9MN9 - chains E and R of the 4 polymer chains in the assembly; structure by electron microscopy, 2.74 A resolution.

[Chain E]
Molecule: DNA-directed RNA polymerase, mitochondrial
Organism: Homo sapiens
Notes: EC 2.7.7.6
UniProtKB: O00411 (RPOM_HUMAN); residue numbers follow UniProt; this construct covers 1-1230
Chain sequence (1230 residues; each row starts with the number of its first residue):
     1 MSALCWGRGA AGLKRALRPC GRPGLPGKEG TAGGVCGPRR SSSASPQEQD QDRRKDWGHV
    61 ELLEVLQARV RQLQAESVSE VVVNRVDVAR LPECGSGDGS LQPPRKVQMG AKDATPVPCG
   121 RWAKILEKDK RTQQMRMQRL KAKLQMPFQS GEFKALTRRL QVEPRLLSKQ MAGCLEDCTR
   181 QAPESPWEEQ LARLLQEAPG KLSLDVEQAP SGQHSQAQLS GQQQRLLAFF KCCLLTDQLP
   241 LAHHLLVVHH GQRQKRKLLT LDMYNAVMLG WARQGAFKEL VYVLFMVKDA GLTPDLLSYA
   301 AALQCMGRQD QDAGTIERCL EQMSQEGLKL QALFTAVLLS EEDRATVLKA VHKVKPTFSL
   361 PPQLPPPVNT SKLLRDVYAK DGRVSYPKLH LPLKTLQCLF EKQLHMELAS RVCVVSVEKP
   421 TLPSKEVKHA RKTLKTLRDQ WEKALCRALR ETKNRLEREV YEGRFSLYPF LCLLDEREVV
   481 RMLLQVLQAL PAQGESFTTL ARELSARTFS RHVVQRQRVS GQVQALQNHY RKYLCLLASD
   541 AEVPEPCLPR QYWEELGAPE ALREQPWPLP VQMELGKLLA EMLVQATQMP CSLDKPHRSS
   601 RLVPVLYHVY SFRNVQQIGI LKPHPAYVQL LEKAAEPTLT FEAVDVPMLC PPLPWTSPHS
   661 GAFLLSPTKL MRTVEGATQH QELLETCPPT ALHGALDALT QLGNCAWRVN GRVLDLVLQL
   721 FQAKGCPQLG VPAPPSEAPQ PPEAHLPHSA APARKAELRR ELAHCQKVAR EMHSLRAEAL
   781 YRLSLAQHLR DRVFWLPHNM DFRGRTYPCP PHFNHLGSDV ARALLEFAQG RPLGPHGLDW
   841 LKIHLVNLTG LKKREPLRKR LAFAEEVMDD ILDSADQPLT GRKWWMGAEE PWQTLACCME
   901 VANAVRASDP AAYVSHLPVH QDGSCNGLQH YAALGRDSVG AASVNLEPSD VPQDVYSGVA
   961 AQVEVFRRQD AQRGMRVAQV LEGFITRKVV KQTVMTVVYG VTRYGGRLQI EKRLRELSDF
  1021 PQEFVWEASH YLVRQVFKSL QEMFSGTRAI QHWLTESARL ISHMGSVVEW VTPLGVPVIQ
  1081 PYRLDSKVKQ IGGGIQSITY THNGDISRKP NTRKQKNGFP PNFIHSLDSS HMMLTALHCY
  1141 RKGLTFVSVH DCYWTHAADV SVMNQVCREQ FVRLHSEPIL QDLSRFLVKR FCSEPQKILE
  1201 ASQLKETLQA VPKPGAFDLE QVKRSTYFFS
Disordered / not traced: 1-217, 741-756, 1087-1106
Small-molecule neighbours:
  - 3'-deoxy-cytidine-5'-triphosphate (CH1): Asp922, Gly923, Ser924, Cys925, Asn926, Gly927, Tyr956, Arg987, Lys991, Gln992, Met995, Tyr999, His1125, Asp1151
  - Mg2+ (MG): Asp922, Gly923, Ser924, Asp1151
UniProt features mapped onto this chain:
  - active site: Asp922, Lys991, Asp1151

[Chain R]
Molecule: 9-nt RNA strand
Sequence (9 nucleotides; row label = number of the first residue in the row):
     5 AAAGAAAAC

[How chain E and chain R interact]
Contacting residue pairs (19; chain E residue first):
  Glu495(E) - A5(R)  base contact
  Ser496(E) - A5(R)  hydrogen bond to the base
  Thr499(E) - A5(R)  base contact
  Arg613(E) - A6(R)  hydrogen bond to the base
  Ile618(E) - A5(R)  base contact
  Lys767(E) - G8(R)  hydrogen bond to the phosphate
  Lys767(E) - A9(R)  salt bridge to the phosphate
  Glu771(E) - G8(R)  hydrogen bond to the sugar
  Glu771(E) - A9(R)  phosphate contact
  Ser774(E) - G8(R)  hydrogen bond to the base
  Leu775(E) - A10(R)  sugar contact
  Arg805(E) - C13(R)  sugar contact
  Gly817(E) - A11(R)  sugar contact
  Gly817(E) - A12(R)  sugar contact
  Ser818(E) - A11(R)  hydrogen bond to the sugar
  Arg822(E) - A12(R)  hydrogen bond to the phosphate
  Arg822(E) - C13(R)  salt bridge to the phosphate
  Val1149(E) - C13(R)  sugar contact
  His1150(E) - C13(R)  hydrogen bond to the sugar
Other interface residues (no listed pair), chain E (17 interface residues in all): Asn614, Glu778
Other interface residues (no listed pair), chain R (9 interface residues in all): A7

[In short]
The interface between chain E and chain R involves 17 residues on one side and 9 on the other, with 8 hydrogen
bonds and 2 salt bridges. Among the polar pairs are Ser496(E)-A5(R), Arg613(E)-A6(R) and Ser774(E)-G8(R).
Chain E binds 3'-deoxy-cytidine-5'-triphosphate and Mg2+.
Here chain E is DNA-directed RNA polymerase, mitochondrial (Homo sapiens) and chain R is a 9-nt RNA strand.
Entry 9MN9 (Structure of the human mitochondrial promoter-initiated transcription elongation complex, P-EC13)
was determined by electron microscopy, deposited together with 9MN4, 9MN5, 9MN6, 9MN7, 9MN8 and 9MNA.
